6PMJ - chains D and 2 of the 9 polymer chains in the assembly; structure by electron microscopy, 3.91 A resolution.

# Chain D
Molecule: DNA-directed RNA polymerase subunit beta'
Organism: Escherichia coli O157:H7
Notes: EC 2.7.7.6
UniProtKB: P0A8T8 (RPOC_ECO57); numbering as in UniProt (aligned over 1-1407)
Chain sequence (1407 residues; each row starts with the number of its first residue):
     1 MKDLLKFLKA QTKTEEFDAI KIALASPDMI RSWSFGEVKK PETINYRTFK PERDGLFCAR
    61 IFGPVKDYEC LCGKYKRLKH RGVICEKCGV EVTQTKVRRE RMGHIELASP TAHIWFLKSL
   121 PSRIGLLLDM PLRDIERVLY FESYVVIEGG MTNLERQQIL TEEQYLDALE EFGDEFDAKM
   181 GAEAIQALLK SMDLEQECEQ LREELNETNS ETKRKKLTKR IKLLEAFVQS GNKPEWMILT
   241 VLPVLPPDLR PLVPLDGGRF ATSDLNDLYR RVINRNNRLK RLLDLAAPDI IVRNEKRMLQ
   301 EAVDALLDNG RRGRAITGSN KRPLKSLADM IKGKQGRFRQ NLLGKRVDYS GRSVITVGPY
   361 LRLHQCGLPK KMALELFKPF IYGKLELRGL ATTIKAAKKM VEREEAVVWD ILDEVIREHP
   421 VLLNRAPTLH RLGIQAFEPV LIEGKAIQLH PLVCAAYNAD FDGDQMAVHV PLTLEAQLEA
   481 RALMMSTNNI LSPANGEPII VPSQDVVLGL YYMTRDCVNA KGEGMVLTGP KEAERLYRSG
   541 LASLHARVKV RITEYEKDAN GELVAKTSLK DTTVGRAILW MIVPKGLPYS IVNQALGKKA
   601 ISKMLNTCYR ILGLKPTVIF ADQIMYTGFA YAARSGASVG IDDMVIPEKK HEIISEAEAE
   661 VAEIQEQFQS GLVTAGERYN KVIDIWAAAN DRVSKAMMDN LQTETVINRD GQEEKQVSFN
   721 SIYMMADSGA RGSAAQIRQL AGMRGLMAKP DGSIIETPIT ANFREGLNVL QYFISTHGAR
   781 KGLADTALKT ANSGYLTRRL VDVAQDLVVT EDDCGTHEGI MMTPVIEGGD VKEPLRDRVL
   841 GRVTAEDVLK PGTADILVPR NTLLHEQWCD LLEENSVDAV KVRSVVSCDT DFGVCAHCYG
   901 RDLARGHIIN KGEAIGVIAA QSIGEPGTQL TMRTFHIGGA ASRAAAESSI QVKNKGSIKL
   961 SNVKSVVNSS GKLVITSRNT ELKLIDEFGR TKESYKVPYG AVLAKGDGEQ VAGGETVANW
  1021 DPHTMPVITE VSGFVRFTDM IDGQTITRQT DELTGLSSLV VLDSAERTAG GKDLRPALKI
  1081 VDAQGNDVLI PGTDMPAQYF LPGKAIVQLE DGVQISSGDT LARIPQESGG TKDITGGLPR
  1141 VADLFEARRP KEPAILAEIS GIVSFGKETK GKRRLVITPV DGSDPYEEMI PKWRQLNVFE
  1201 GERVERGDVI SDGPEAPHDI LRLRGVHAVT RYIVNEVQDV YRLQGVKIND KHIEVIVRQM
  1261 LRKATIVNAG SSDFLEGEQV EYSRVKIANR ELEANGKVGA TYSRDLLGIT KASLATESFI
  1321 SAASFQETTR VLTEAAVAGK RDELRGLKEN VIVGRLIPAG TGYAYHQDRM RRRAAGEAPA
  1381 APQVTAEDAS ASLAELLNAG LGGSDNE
Not modelled in the structure: 1-14, 933-947, 1127-1136, 1377-1407
Swiss-Prot annotation at these positions:
  - binding site (Zn(2+)): Cys70, Cys72, Cys85, Cys88, Cys814, Cys888, Cys895, Cys898
  - binding site (Mg(2+)): Asp460, Asp462, Asp464
  - modified residue: Lys972 (N6-acetyllysine)
Metal / ion sites: Zn2+ site 1: Cys70, Cys85; Mg2+: Asp460, Asp462, Asp464 (shared with 1 residue of chain 3); Zn2+ site 2: Cys814, Cys888, Cys895
From the paper describing this entry:
  - binding site for Synthetic nontemplate strand DNA: Lys74, Lys87
  - mutagenesis - K74A, K74A/K87A, K87A: decreased catalytic activity with RNA polymerase sigma factor FliA
  - mutagenesis - K74A/K87A: decreased growth in response to bacterial growth

# Chain 2
Molecule: Synthetic template strand DNA
Sequence (54 nucleotides; row label = number of the first residue in the row):
     1 CGCCGCAAAC AAGTTGTAGA GCTTATCGGC AAGGAGGAAG GAAACTTTAT TGCT

# Chain D / chain 2 interface
Pairs across the interface - 13 pairs, chain D then chain 2:
  Ser319(D) with DC22(2), base contact
  Asn320(D) with DG21(2), hydrogen bond to the base
  Arg339(D) with DA11(2), salt bridge to the phosphate
  Arg346(D) with DT15(2), salt bridge to the phosphate
  Arg352(D) with DT15(2), sugar contact
  Thr790(D) with DA12(2), base contact
  Ala791(D) with DA12(2), sugar contact
  Gln1326(D) with DA9(2), phosphate contact; DC10(2), hydrogen bond to the phosphate
  Glu1327(D) with DA9(2), sugar contact; DC10(2), phosphate contact
  Arg1330(D) with DA8(2), phosphate contact; DA9(2), salt bridge to the phosphate
Other interface residues (no listed pair), chain D (14 interface residues in all): Arg311, Pro427, Tyr795, Met1189
Other interface residues (no listed pair), chain 2 (12 interface residues in all): DG2, DG13, DT23, DT24

# In short
The interface between chain D and chain 2 involves 14 residues on one side and 12 on the other, with 2
hydrogen bonds and 3 salt bridges. Polar contacts include Asn320(D)-DG21(2), Gln1326(D)-DC10(2) and
Arg339(D)-DA11(2). The paper reports a binding site for Synthetic nontemplate strand DNA at Lys74(D) and
Lys87(D); K74A, K74A/K87A and K87A of chain D reduce catalytic activity with RNA polymerase sigma factor FliA.
Chain D is DNA-directed RNA polymerase subunit beta' (Escherichia coli O157:H7) and chain 2 is Synthetic
template strand DNA; the structure, Sigm28-transcription initiation complex with specific promoter at the
state 2, was determined by electron microscopy together with 6PMI from the same study.
